Entry 7XBD (electron microscopy, 3.11 A resolution); this record covers chains A and F of the 6 polymer chains in the assembly.

Chain A:
Name: Galanin receptor type 2
Source organism: Homo sapiens
UniProt: O43603 (GALR2_HUMAN); residues 1-387 here = UniProt positions 1-387
Sequence (387 residues; each row starts with the number of its first residue):
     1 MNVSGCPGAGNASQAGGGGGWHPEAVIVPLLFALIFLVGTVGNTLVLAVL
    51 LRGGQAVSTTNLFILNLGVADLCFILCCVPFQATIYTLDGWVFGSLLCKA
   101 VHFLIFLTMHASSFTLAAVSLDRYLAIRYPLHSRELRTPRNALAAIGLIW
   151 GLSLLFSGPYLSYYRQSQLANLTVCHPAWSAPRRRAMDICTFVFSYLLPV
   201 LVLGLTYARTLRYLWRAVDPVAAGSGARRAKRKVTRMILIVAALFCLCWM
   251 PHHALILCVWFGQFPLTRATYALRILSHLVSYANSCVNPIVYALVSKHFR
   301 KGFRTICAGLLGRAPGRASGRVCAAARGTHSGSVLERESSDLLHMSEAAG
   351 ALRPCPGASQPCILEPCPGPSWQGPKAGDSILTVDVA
Disordered / not traced: 1-23, 301-387
Cystine bridges: Cys-98/Cys-175
From the paper describing this entry:
  - mutagenesis - V174A, R184V: decreased signaling with Galanin (chain F)
  - conformationally variable residues (helix shift): Lys-231, Phe-245

Chain F:
Name: Galanin
UniProt: P22466 (GALA_HUMAN); residues 1-30 here correspond to UniProt positions 33-62 (UniProt number = residue number + 32)
Sequence (30 residues; each row starts with the number of its first residue):
     1 GWTLNSAGYLLGPHAVGNHRSFSDKNGLTS
Disordered / not traced: 17-30

Chain A / chain F interface:
Contacting residue pairs (27; chain A residue first):
  Glu-24(A) / Gly-1(F)
  Gln-82(A) / Tyr-9(F)
  Ile-85(A) / Thr-3(F)
  Ile-85(A) / Asn-5(F)
  Ile-85(A) / Ser-6(F)
  Ile-85(A) / Tyr-9(F)  hydrophobic
  Tyr-86(A) / Ser-6(F)
  Asp-89(A) / Asn-5(F)  hydrogen bond (backbone-side chain)
  Gly-90(A) / Asn-5(F)
  His-102(A) / Tyr-9(F)  hydrogen bond
  Tyr-164(A) / Tyr-9(F)
  His-176(A) / Asn-5(F)
  His-176(A) / Gly-8(F)
  His-176(A) / Tyr-9(F)
  Pro-177(A) / Gly-8(F)
  Pro-177(A) / Tyr-9(F)
  Pro-177(A) / Pro-13(F)
  Arg-184(A) / Leu-10(F)  hydrogen bond (side chain-backbone)
  Arg-184(A) / Leu-11(F)  hydrogen bond (side chain-backbone)
  Val-259(A) / Leu-10(F)  hydrophobic
  Phe-264(A) / Leu-10(F)  hydrophobic
  Leu-266(A) / Trp-2(F)  hydrogen bond (backbone-side chain)
  Leu-266(A) / Leu-11(F)  hydrophobic
  Thr-267(A) / Trp-2(F)  hydrogen bond (backbone-side chain)
  Tyr-271(A) / Gly-1(F)  hydrogen bond (side chain-backbone)
  Tyr-271(A) / Trp-2(F)
  Arg-274(A) / Leu-10(F)
Other interface residues (no listed pair), chain A (22 interface residues in all): Thr-84, Trp-91, Val-174, Cys-175, Thr-270
Other interface residues (no listed pair), chain F (14 interface residues in all): Leu-4, Ala-7, Gly-12, Val-16
Interface features reported in the paper:
  - residue pairs: Ile-85(A)/Tyr-9(F), His-102(A)/Tyr-9(F), Tyr-164(A)/Tyr-9(F), His-176(A)/Asn-5(F), His-176(A)/Gly-8(F), Pro-177(A)/Pro-13(F), Phe-264(A)/Leu-10(F) (hydrophobic contact), Leu-266(A)/Trp-2(F) (hydrophobic contact), Arg-274(A)/Leu-10(F)
  - hot spots on chain A (mutagenesis) - H176A (5-fold): decreased signaling with Galanin (chain F)

Overview:
Chain A and chain F form an interface of 22 and 14 residues respectively; the contacts include 7 hydrogen
bonds. Polar contacts include Asp-89(A)/Asn-5(F), His-102(A)/Tyr-9(F) and Arg-184(A)/Leu-10(F). The paper
describes contacts between Ile-85(A) and Tyr-9(F), His-102(A) and Tyr-9(F) and Tyr-164(A) and Tyr-9(F) among
others; hydrophobic contacts between Phe-264(A) and Leu-10(F) and Leu-266(A) and Trp-2(F). From the paper:
V174A, R184V and H176A of chain A reduce signaling with Galanin (chain F); conformational variability at
Lys-231(A) and Phe-245(A).
Chain A is Galanin receptor type 2 (Homo sapiens) and chain F is Galanin; the structure, Cryo-EM structure of
human galanin receptor 2, was determined by electron microscopy.
